PDB entry 5BMG | X-ray diffraction, 2.20 A resolution | chain A

Chain A:
Name: Immunoglobulin G-binding protein G
From: Streptococcus sp. group G
UniProt: P19909 (SPG2_STRSG); residues 3-56 here correspond to UniProt positions 304-357 (UniProt number = residue number + 301)
Chain sequence (56 residues; row label = number of the first residue in the row):
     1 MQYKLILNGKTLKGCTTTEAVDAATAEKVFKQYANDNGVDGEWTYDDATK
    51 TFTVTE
Construct notes: initiating methionine (1); expression tag (2); engineered mutation Cys15 (Glu316 in P19909)
Covalently attached groups: compound MTN linked to Cys15
Small-molecule neighbours: MTN (S-[(1-oxyl-2,2,5,5-tetramethyl-2,5-dihydro-1H-pyrrol-3-yl)methyl] methanesulfonothioate): Gln2, Lys4, Thr51

Summary:
Chain A binds compound MTN.
Chain A is Immunoglobulin G-binding protein G (Streptococcus sp. group G); the structure, Nitroxide Spin
Labels in Protein GB1: E15 Mutant, was determined by X-ray diffraction together with 5BMH and 5BMI from the
same study.
